Entry 7JZY (electron microscopy, 3.60 A resolution); this record covers chains M and G of the 12 polymer chains in the assembly.

[Chain M]
Molecule: 61-nt RNA strand
Source organism: Pseudomonas aeruginosa
Sequence (61 nucleotides; row label = number of the first residue in the row):
     1 CUAAGAAAUUCACGGCGGGCUUGAUGUCCGCGUCUACCUGAUUCACUGCC
    51 GUAUAGGCAGC
Construct notes: conflict A41 (G1458 in 313291946), A53 (G1446 in 313291946)

[Chain G]
Molecule: CRISPR type I-F/YPEST-associated protein Csy3
Source organism: Pseudomonas aeruginosa
Reference sequence: A0A444M080 (A0A444M080_PSEAI); residues 20-361 here correspond to UniProt positions 1-342 (UniProt number = residue number - 19)
Amino-acid sequence (342 residues; numbered 20 to 361; the number before each row is that of its first residue):
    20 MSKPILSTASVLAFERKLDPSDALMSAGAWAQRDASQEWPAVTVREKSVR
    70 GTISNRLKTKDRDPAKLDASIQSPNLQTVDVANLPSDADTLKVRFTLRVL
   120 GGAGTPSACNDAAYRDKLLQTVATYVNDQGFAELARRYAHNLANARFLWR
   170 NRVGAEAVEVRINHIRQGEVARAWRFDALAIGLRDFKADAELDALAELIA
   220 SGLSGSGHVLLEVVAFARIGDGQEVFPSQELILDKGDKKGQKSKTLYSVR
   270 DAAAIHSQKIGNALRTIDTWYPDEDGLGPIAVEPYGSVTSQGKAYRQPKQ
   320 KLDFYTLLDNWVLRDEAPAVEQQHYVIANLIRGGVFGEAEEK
Not modelled in the structure: 20-23, 359-361

[Chain M / chain G interface]
Contacting residue pairs (42):
  G17(M) / Ala-32(G)  sugar contact
  G17(M) / Phe-33(G)  hydrogen bond to the sugar
  G17(M) / Glu-34(G)  phosphate contact
  G17(M) / Gly-353(G)  hydrogen bond to the sugar
  G17(M) / Val-354(G)  base contact
  G18(M) / Phe-33(G)  sugar contact
  G18(M) / Glu-34(G)  phosphate contact
  G18(M) / Arg-35(G)  salt bridge to the phosphate
  G18(M) / Arg-351(G)  sugar contact
  G18(M) / Gly-353(G)  sugar contact
  G18(M) / Val-354(G)  base contact
  G19(M) / Arg-35(G)  salt bridge to the phosphate
  G19(M) / Gln-277(G)  sugar contact
  G19(M) / Arg-284(G)  sugar contact
  G19(M) / Arg-351(G)  sugar contact
  C20(M) / Trp-168(G)  base contact
  C20(M) / Gln-277(G)  sugar contact
  C20(M) / Lys-278(G)  sugar contact
  C20(M) / Asn-281(G)  hydrogen bond to the base
  C20(M) / Arg-284(G)  salt bridge to the phosphate
  C20(M) / Glu-302(G)  phosphate contact
  U21(M) / Ser-247(G)  hydrogen bond to the phosphate
  U21(M) / Gln-248(G)  base contact
  U21(M) / Glu-249(G)  hydrogen bond to the base
  U21(M) / Leu-250(G)  base contact
  U21(M) / His-275(G)  salt bridge to the phosphate
  U21(M) / Gln-277(G)  hydrogen bond to the phosphate
  U22(M) / Ser-247(G)  phosphate contact
  U22(M) / Gln-248(G)  hydrogen bond to the phosphate
  U22(M) / Lys-278(G)  salt bridge to the phosphate
  G23(M) / Arg-169(G)  hydrogen bond to the phosphate
  A24(M) / Arg-169(G)  salt bridge to the phosphate
  U25(M) / Arg-69(G)  hydrogen bond to the sugar
  U25(M) / Gly-70(G)  phosphate contact
  U25(M) / Gln-96(G)  hydrogen bond to the base
  G26(M) / Arg-69(G)  hydrogen bond to the sugar
  U27(M) / Ser-67(G)  phosphate contact
  U27(M) / Val-68(G)  phosphate contact
  U27(M) / Arg-69(G)  hydrogen bond to the base
  U27(M) / Leu-95(G)  base contact
  U27(M) / Lys-258(G)  base contact
  C28(M) / Arg-69(G)  base contact
Interface residues without a listed pair, chain G (30 interface residues in all): Thr-71, Val-98, Val-307, Gly-352

[Overview]
Chain M and chain G form an interface of 12 and 30 residues respectively, with 12 hydrogen bonds and 6 salt
bridges. Among the polar pairs are C20(M)/Asn-281(G), U21(M)/Glu-249(G) and U25(M)/Gln-96(G).
Here chain M is a 61-nt RNA strand and chain G is CRISPR type I-F/YPEST-associated protein Csy3, both from
Pseudomonas aeruginosa. Entry 7JZY (CryoEM structure of a CRISPR-Cas complex) was determined by electron
microscopy.
